PDB entry 1EZV | X-ray diffraction, 2.30 A resolution | chains C and D of the 11 polymer chains in the assembly

[Chain C]
Molecule: Cytochrome B
From: Saccharomyces cerevisiae
Chain sequence (385 residues; row label = number of the first residue in the row):
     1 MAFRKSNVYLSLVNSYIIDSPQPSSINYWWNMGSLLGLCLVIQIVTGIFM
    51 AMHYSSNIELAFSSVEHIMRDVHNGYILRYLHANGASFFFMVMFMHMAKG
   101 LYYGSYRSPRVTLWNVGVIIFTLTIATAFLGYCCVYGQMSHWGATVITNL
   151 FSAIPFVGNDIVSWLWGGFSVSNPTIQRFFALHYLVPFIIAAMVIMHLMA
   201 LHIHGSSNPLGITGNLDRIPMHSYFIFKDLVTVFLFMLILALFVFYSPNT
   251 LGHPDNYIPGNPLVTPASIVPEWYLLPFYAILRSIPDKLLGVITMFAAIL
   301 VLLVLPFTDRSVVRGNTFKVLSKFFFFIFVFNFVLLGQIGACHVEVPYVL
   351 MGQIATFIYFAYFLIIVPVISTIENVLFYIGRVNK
Metal / ion sites: heme Fe site 1: H82, H183; heme Fe site 2: H96, H197
Small-molecule neighbours:
  - heme (HEM), molecule 1: W29, W30, N31, M32, G33, S34, L36, G37, F89, M93, H96, M97, K99, S105, Y106, L113, W114, G117, V118, I120, F121, V194, H197, L198, L201, S206, S207
  - heme (HEM), molecule 2: L40, Q43, I44, G47, I48, M50, A51, Y54, V65, R79, H82, A83, A86, F89, T127, A128, G131, Y132, C134, V135, F180, H183, Y184, P187, I190, Y274
  - stigmatellin a (SMA): T122, I125, A126, F129, L130, M139, G143, V146, I147, L150, F151, L165, F179, L182, I269, V270, P271, E272, L275, F278, Y279, L282, M295, F296, I299
  - UQ6 (5-(3,7,11,15,19,23-hexamethyl-tetracosa-2,6,10,14,18,22-hexaenyl)-2,3-dimethoxy-6-methyl-benzene-1,4-diol): Y16, I17, S20, Q22, I26, W30, S34, G37, L40, V41, I44, F49, M52, L182, L185, F188, A191, V194, L198, L201, S206, M221, D229

[Chain D]
Molecule: Cytochrome C1
From: Saccharomyces cerevisiae
Chain sequence (245 residues; row label = number of the first residue in the row):
    62 MTAAEHGLHAPAYAWSHNGPFETFDHASIRRGYQVYREVCAACHSLDRVA
   112 WRTLVGVSHTNEEVRNMAEEFEYDDEPDEQGNPKKRPGKLSDYIPGPYPN
   162 EQAARAANQGALPPDLSLIVKARHGGCDYIFSLLTGYPDEPPAGVALPPG
   212 SNYNPYFPGGSIAMARVLFDDMVEYEDGTPATTSQMAKDVTTFLNWCAEP
   262 EHDERKRLGLKTVIILSSLYLLSIWVKKFKWAGIKTRKFVFNPPK
Metal / ion sites: heme Fe: H105, M225
Small-molecule neighbours: heme (HEM): V96, V100, C101, C104, H105, N169, A172, L173, P174, P175, L177, I180, R184, Y190, I191, L194, L195, F218, I223, A224, M225, V228, L229, V251, L255

[Interface between chain C and chain D]
Contacting residue pairs (64):
  Y28(C) - K288(D)
  F62(C) - R109(D)
  F62(C) - L179(D)  hydrophobic
  S63(C) - R109(D)  hydrogen bond
  E66(C) - R109(D)
  E66(C) - L179(D)
  M69(C) - K182(D)
  R70(C) - R109(D)
  R70(C) - S178(D)
  R70(C) - L179(D)
  R70(C) - C258(D)  hydrogen bond (side chain-backbone)
  R70(C) - P261(D)
  D71(C) - R113(D)  salt bridge
  Y76(C) - E262(D)
  Y76(C) - R266(D)
  Y76(C) - L269(D)
  I77(C) - L269(D)  hydrophobic
  Y80(C) - K182(D)  hydrogen bond
  D217(C) - R298(D)  salt bridge
  I219(C) - W292(D)  hydrophobic
  S223(C) - K291(D)
  Y224(C) - K291(D)
  Y224(C) - W292(D)  hydrogen bond (backbone-side chain)
  Y224(C) - I295(D)  hydrophobic
  F225(C) - W292(D)  hydrophobic
  F227(C) - V287(D)  hydrophobic
  F227(C) - K291(D)
  K228(C) - K288(D)
  K228(C) - W292(D)
  V231(C) - Y281(D)
  V231(C) - S284(D)
  V231(C) - I285(D)
  V231(C) - K288(D)
  F234(C) - L280(D)
  F234(C) - Y281(D)  hydrophobic
  F234(C) - S284(D)
  L235(C) - Y281(D)  hydrophobic
  M237(C) - L277(D)
  L238(C) - L277(D)
  A241(C) - T273(D)
  A241(C) - L277(D)  hydrophobic
  L242(C) - V274(D)  hydrophobic
  F245(C) - R266(D)  hydrogen bond (backbone-side chain)
  F245(C) - L269(D)  hydrophobic
  F245(C) - G270(D)
  F245(C) - T273(D)
  Y246(C) - P81(D)
  Y246(C) - K267(D)
  Y246(C) - G270(D)
  Y246(C) - L271(D)  hydrogen bond (side chain-backbone)
  Y246(C) - V274(D)  hydrophobic
  P248(C) - R266(D)
  N249(C) - K182(D)
  P254(C) - K182(D)
  P254(C) - A183(D)
  P254(C) - R184(D)
  P254(C) - H185(D)
  Y257(C) - L179(D)
  Y257(C) - K182(D)  hydrogen bond
  Y257(C) - A183(D)  hydrophobic
  I258(C) - A183(D)  hydrophobic
  I258(C) - R184(D)
  H343(C) - H67(D)
  E345(C) - M62(D)  hydrogen bond (side chain-backbone)
Also at the interface, not in a pair above, chain C (38 interface residues in all): S24, L230, V244, H253, P259
Also at the interface, not in a pair above, chain D (38 interface residues in all): V110, Y154, A259, E260, E265, S278

[Overview]
Chain C and chain D each contribute 38 residues to their interface, with 8 hydrogen bonds and 2 salt bridges.
Polar contacts include D71(C)-R113(D), D217(C)-R298(D) and S63(C)-R109(D). Ligands of chain C: heme,
stigmatellin a and compound UQ6. Ligands of chain D: heme.
Chain C is Cytochrome B and chain D is Cytochrome C1, both from Saccharomyces cerevisiae; the structure,
Structure of the yeast cytochrome BC1 complex co-crystallized with an antibody fv-fragment, was determined by
X-ray diffraction.
